Entry 4GO0 (X-ray diffraction, 3.38 A resolution); this record covers chains C and D of the 4 polymer chains in the assembly.

Chain C (and D):
Protein: Cytosolic 10-formyltetrahydrofolate dehydrogenase
Source organism: Rattus norvegicus
Notes: EC 1.5.1.6; fragment: C-terminal domain, residues 397-902; chain D of this document is another copy of the same molecule, construct and numbering; everything in this record applies to it too
UniProtKB: P28037 (AL1L1_RAT); residues 397-902 here = UniProt positions 397-902
Chain sequence (517 residues; row label = number of the first residue in the row):
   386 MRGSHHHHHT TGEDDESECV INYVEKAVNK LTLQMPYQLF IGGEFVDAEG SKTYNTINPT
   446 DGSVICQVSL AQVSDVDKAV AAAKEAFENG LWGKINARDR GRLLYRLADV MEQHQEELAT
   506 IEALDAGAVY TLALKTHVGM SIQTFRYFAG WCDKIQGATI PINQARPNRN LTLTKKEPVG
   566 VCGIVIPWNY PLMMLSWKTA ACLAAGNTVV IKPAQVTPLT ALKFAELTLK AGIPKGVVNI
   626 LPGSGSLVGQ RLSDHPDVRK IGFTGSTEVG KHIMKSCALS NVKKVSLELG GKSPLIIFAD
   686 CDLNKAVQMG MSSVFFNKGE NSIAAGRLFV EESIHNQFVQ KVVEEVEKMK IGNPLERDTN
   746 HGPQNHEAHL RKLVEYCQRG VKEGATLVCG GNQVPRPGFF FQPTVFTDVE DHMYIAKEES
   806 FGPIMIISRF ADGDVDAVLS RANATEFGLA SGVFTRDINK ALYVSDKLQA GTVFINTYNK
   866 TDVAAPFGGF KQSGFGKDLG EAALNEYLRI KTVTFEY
Disordered / not traced: 386-404
Sequence notes: expression tag (386-396); engineered mutation S707 (Cys in P28037)
Residues lining bound ligands: NADPH (NDP; NADPH dihydro-nicotinamide-adenine-dinucleotide phosphate): V570, I571, P572, W573, N574, M579, K597, P598, A599, Q600, G628, S629, G630, S631, G634, Q635, S638, F648, T649, G650, S651, V654, H657, I658, E673, L674, G675, S707, E804, F806, L834, F872, D883
What the authors report for this chain:
  - mutagenesis - C707S: unchanged binding to NADPH
  - binding site for NADPH: S707
  - catalytic residues: E673 (citing earlier work)
  - mutagenesis - C707S: abolished catalytic activity

Interface between chain C and chain D:
Contacting residue pairs (121):
  Q528(C) - N548(D)
  I545(C) - A869(D)
  I545(C) - A870(D)  hydrophobic
  I545(C) - P871(D)
  I547(C) - D867(D)
  I547(C) - A869(D)  hydrophobic
  I547(C) - A870(D)
  N548(C) - Q528(D)
  N548(C) - K865(D)  hydrogen bond (backbone-side chain)
  N548(C) - D867(D)  hydrogen bond (backbone-side chain)
  N555(C) - K865(D)  hydrogen bond
  T557(C) - A870(D)
  K560(C) - D851(D)  salt bridge
  E562(C) - D851(D)
  R644(C) - E831(D)  salt bridge
  R644(C) - K876(D)
  K656(C) - A663(D)
  K656(C) - S665(D)  hydrogen bond (side chain-backbone)
  K656(C) - V667(D)
  M659(C) - M659(D)  hydrophobic
  M659(C) - A663(D)  hydrophobic
  M659(C) - K668(D)
  M659(C) - V670(D)  hydrophobic
  K660(C) - K660(D)
  K660(C) - A663(D)
  A663(C) - K656(D)
  A663(C) - M659(D)  hydrophobic
  A663(C) - K660(D)
  L664(C) - K656(D)
  L664(C) - K660(D)
  S665(C) - K656(D)  hydrogen bond (backbone-side chain)
  N666(C) - Q877(D)
  V667(C) - K656(D)
  V667(C) - L672(D)  hydrophobic
  V667(C) - Q877(D)
  V667(C) - F880(D)
  K668(C) - M659(D)
  K668(C) - F880(D)
  K669(C) - F880(D)
  V670(C) - M659(D)  hydrophobic
  L672(C) - V667(D)  hydrophobic
  L674(C) - V667(D)  hydrophobic
  E831(C) - R644(D)  salt bridge
  L847(C) - F900(D)  hydrophobic
  S850(C) - K560(D)  hydrogen bond
  S850(C) - K896(D)  hydrogen bond (backbone-side chain)
  D851(C) - K560(D)  salt bridge
  D851(C) - E562(D)
  D851(C) - K896(D)  hydrogen bond (backbone-side chain)
  L853(C) - K896(D)  hydrogen bond (backbone-side chain)
  Q854(C) - R894(D)  hydrogen bond
  A855(C) - K896(D)
  G856(C) - I895(D)
  G856(C) - K896(D)
  G856(C) - T897(D)  hydrogen bond (backbone-backbone)
  T857(C) - T897(D)
  V858(C) - K896(D)
  V858(C) - T897(D)  hydrogen bond (backbone-backbone)
  V858(C) - V898(D)
  V858(C) - T899(D)  hydrogen bond (backbone-backbone)
  F859(C) - T899(D)
  I860(C) - V898(D)  hydrophobic
  I860(C) - T899(D)  hydrogen bond (backbone-backbone)
  I860(C) - F900(D)  hydrophobic
  I860(C) - E901(D)  hydrogen bond (backbone-backbone)
  N861(C) - E901(D)
  T862(C) - T899(D)
  T862(C) - E901(D)  hydrogen bond
  K865(C) - N548(D)  hydrogen bond (side chain-backbone)
  K865(C) - A550(D)
  K865(C) - N555(D)
  K865(C) - T899(D)
  D867(C) - I547(D)
  D867(C) - N548(D)  hydrogen bond (side chain-backbone)
  A869(C) - I545(D)
  A870(C) - I545(D)  hydrophobic
  A870(C) - I547(D)  hydrophobic
  A870(C) - T557(D)
  P871(C) - I545(D)
  P871(C) - T559(D)
  P871(C) - T897(D)  hydrogen bond (backbone-side chain)
  F875(C) - E562(D)
  F875(C) - R894(D)
  F875(C) - I895(D)
  F875(C) - K896(D)
  K876(C) - R644(D)
  K876(C) - V667(D)
  Q877(C) - S665(D)
  Q877(C) - N666(D)
  Q877(C) - V667(D)
  F880(C) - V667(D)
  K882(C) - I895(D)  hydrogen bond (side chain-backbone)
  R894(C) - Q854(D)  hydrogen bond
  R894(C) - F875(D)
  I895(C) - G856(D)
  I895(C) - F875(D)
  I895(C) - K882(D)  hydrogen bond (backbone-side chain)
  K896(C) - S850(D)  hydrogen bond (side chain-backbone)
  K896(C) - D851(D)  hydrogen bond (side chain-backbone)
  K896(C) - L853(D)  hydrogen bond (side chain-backbone)
  K896(C) - A855(D)
  K896(C) - G856(D)
  K896(C) - V858(D)
  K896(C) - F875(D)
  T897(C) - G856(D)  hydrogen bond (backbone-backbone)
  T897(C) - T857(D)
  T897(C) - V858(D)  hydrogen bond (backbone-backbone)
  T897(C) - P871(D)  hydrogen bond (side chain-backbone)
  V898(C) - V858(D)
  V898(C) - I860(D)  hydrophobic
  T899(C) - V858(D)  hydrogen bond (backbone-backbone)
  T899(C) - F859(D)
  T899(C) - I860(D)  hydrogen bond (backbone-backbone)
  T899(C) - T862(D)
  T899(C) - K865(D)
  F900(C) - L847(D)  hydrophobic
  F900(C) - I860(D)
  E901(C) - M694(D)
  E901(C) - I860(D)  hydrogen bond (backbone-backbone)
  E901(C) - N861(D)
  E901(C) - T862(D)
Also at the interface, not in a pair above, chain C (60 interface residues in all): Q549, A550, N553, T559, P641, C662
Also at the interface, not in a pair above, chain D (62 interface residues in all): Q549, P641, C662, L664, K669, L674, K690, A887

Overview:
Chain C and chain D form an interface of 60 and 62 residues respectively, with 31 hydrogen bonds and 4 salt
bridges. Polar contacts include K560(C)-D851(D), R644(C)-E831(D) and N548(C)-K865(D). Bound to chain C: NADPH.
The paper reports the catalytic residue E673(C); C707S of chain C abolishes catalytic activity.
Chain C and chain D are both Cytosolic 10-formyltetrahydrofolate dehydrogenase (Rattus norvegicus); the
structure, Crystal structure of the c707s mutant of c-terminal domain of 10'formyltetrahydrofolate
dehydrogenase in complex with NADPH, was determined by X-ray diffraction together with 4GNZ and 4GO2 from the
same study.
